PDB entry 8Z68 | electron microscopy, 2.64 A resolution | chains B and G of the 5 polymer chains in the assembly

== Chain B ==
Protein: Guanine nucleotide-binding protein G(I)/G(S)/G(T) subunit beta-1
From: Homo sapiens
UniProt: P62873 (GBB1_HUMAN); residue numbers follow UniProt; this construct covers 2-340
Chain sequence (377 residues; each row starts with the number of its first residue; numbers below 1 keep their minus sign (Met-10 is residue -10)):
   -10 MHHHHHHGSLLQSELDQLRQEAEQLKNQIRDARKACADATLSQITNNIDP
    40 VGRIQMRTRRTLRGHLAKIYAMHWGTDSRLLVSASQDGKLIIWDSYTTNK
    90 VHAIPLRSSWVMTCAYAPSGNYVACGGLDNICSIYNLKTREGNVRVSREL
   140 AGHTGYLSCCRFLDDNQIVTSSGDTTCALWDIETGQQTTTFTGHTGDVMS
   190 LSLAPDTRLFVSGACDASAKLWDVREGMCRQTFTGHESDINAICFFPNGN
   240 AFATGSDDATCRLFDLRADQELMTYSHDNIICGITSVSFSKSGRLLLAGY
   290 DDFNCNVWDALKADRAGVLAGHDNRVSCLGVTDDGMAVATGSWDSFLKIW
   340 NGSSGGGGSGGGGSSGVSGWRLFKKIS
Not modelled in the structure: -10 to 2, 182, 341-366
Construct notes: initiating methionine (-10); expression tag (-9 to 1, 341-366)
Curated features (UniProtKB/Swiss-Prot):
  - modified residue: Ser2 (N-acetylserine), His266 (Phosphohistidine)
  - natural variant: Leu30 (L30F: In MRD42; uncertain significance), Arg52 (R52G: In MRD42), Gly64 (G64V: In MRD42), Asp76 (D76E: In MRD42; D76G: In MRD42), Gly77 (G77S: In MRD42), Lys78 (K78R: In MRD42), Ile80 (I80N: In MRD42; I80T: In MRD42), His91 (H91R: In MRD42; uncertain significance), Ala92 (A92T: In MRD42), Pro94 (P94S: In MRD42), Leu95 (L95P: In MRD42), Arg96 (R96L: In MRD42), 5 further natural variant entries in UniProt

== Chain G ==
Protein: Guanine nucleotide-binding protein G(I)/G(S)/G(O) subunit gamma-2
From: Homo sapiens
UniProt: P59768 (GBG2_HUMAN); residue numbers follow UniProt; this construct covers 5-63
Chain sequence (59 residues; each row starts with the number of its first residue):
     5 NTASIAQARKLVEQLKMEANIDRIKVSKAAADLMAYCEAHAKEDPLLTPV
    55 PASENPFRE
Not modelled in the structure: 5-10, 63

== Interface between chain B and chain G ==
Contacting residue pairs (70):
  Leu7(B) with Ala12(G), hydrophobic; Val16(G)
  Ala11(B) with Leu19(G)
  Leu14(B) with Val16(G); Leu19(G), hydrophobic; Lys20(G)
  Ile18(B) with Leu19(G); Ala23(G), hydrophobic
  Ala21(B) with Arg27(G)
  Cys25(B) with Lys29(G); Val30(G), hydrogen bond (backbone-backbone)
  Ala26(B) with Val30(G), hydrophobic
  Asp27(B) with Lys29(G); Val30(G); Ser31(G)
  Ala28(B) with Val30(G); Ser31(G)
  Leu30(B) with Ala34(G), hydrophobic
  Ile33(B) with Ser31(G); Ala34(G), hydrophobic; Met38(G), hydrophobic
  Thr34(B) with Met38(G)
  Ile37(B) with Met38(G), hydrophobic
  Val40(B) with Leu51(G), hydrophobic
  Met45(B) with Leu50(G), hydrophobic
  Arg48(B) with Phe61(G)
  Arg49(B) with Pro60(G), hydrogen bond (side chain-backbone); Phe61(G)
  Ser84(B) with Phe61(G)
  Tyr85(B) with Pro60(G); Phe61(G), hydrophobic
  Gln220(B) with Ile25(G)
  Phe235(B) with Leu37(G), hydrophobic; Tyr40(G), hydrophobic; Cys41(G), hydrophobic
  Pro236(B) with Tyr40(G)
  Asn237(B) with Tyr40(G)
  Leu252(B) with Leu37(G), hydrophobic
  Asp254(B) with Ala33(G)
  Arg256(B) with Asp26(G); Arg27(G); Ile28(G), hydrogen bond (backbone-backbone); Asp36(G)
  Ala257(B) with Arg27(G); Ile28(G)
  Asp258(B) with Arg27(G)
  Leu261(B) with Leu37(G), hydrophobic
  Ser279(B) with Asp48(G), hydrogen bond; Leu50(G)
  Lys280(B) with Glu47(G); Asp48(G), hydrogen bond (backbone-side chain)
  Ser281(B) with Tyr40(G); Cys41(G); His44(G), hydrogen bond (side chain-backbone); Ala45(G), hydrogen bond (side chain-backbone); Asp48(G), hydrogen bond (backbone-side chain)
  Gly282(B) with Cys41(G)
  Arg283(B) with Cys41(G); Leu51(G)
  Leu284(B) with Leu51(G), hydrophobic
  Leu300(B) with Cys41(G), hydrophobic
  Asp323(B) with Pro49(G)
  Gly324(B) with Pro49(G); Leu50(G)
  Met325(B) with Pro49(G), hydrophobic; Leu50(G)
  Ala326(B) with Phe61(G), hydrophobic
  Ile338(B) with Phe61(G), hydrophobic
  Asn340(B) with Leu50(G); Phe61(G)
Also at the interface, not in a pair above, chain B (51 interface residues in all): Glu10, Lys15, Gln17, Ile43, Arg219, Ala240, Val320, Val327, Trp339
Also at the interface, not in a pair above, chain G (31 interface residues in all): Glu22, Val54, Arg62

== In short ==
51 residues of chain B face 31 of chain G across their interface, with 8 hydrogen bonds. Among the polar pairs
are Arg49(B)-Pro60(G), Ser279(B)-Asp48(G) and Lys280(B)-Asp48(G).
Here chain B is Guanine nucleotide-binding protein G(I)/G(S)/G(T) subunit beta-1 and chain G is Guanine
nucleotide-binding protein G(I)/G(S)/G(O) subunit gamma-2, both from Homo sapiens. Entry 8Z68 (Cryo-EM
structure of the hGPR68-Gs complex in pH6.8) was determined by electron microscopy.
